8Q18 - chain A; structure by X-ray diffraction, 2.13 A resolution.

Chain A:
Name: Carbonic anhydrase 9
Organism: Homo sapiens
Notes: EC 4.2.1.1
UniProtKB: Q16790 (CAH9_HUMAN); residues 5-259 here correspond to UniProt positions 137-391 (UniProt number = residue number + 132)
Amino-acid sequence (257 residues; numbered 3 to 259; the number before each row is that of its first residue):
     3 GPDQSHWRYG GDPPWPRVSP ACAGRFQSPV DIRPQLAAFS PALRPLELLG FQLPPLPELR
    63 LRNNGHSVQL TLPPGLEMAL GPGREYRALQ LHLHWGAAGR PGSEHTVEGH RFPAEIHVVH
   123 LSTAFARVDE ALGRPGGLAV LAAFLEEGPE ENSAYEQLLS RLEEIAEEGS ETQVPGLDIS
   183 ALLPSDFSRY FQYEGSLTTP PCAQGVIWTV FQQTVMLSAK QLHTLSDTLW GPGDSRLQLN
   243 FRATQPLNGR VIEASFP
Disordered / not traced: 3-8
Differences from the reference sequence: expression tag (3-4); engineered mutation Ser42 (Cys174 in Q16790), Gln214 (Asn346 in Q16790)
UniProt features mapped onto this chain:
  - active site: His68 (Proton donor/acceptor)
  - binding site (Zn(2+)): His94, His96, His119
  - binding site (substrate): Thr200, Thr201
Disulfides: Cys24-Cys204
Bound ions: Zn2+: His94, His96, His119 (together with Sulfonamide)
Residues lining bound ligands: Sulfonamide (IQE; 1,1,3-tris(oxidanylidene)-2-(2-phenylethyl)-1,2-benzothiazole-6-sulfonamide): Gln92, His94, His96, Glu106, His119, Val121, Val130, Asp131, Leu134, Leu140, Val142, Leu199, Thr200, Thr201, Pro202, Pro203, Trp210
What the authors report for this chain:
  - Zn2+ coordination: His94
  - binding site for Sulfonamide: Gln92, Thr200, Pro202

Summary:
Bound to chain A: Sulfonamide. His94, His96 and His119 form the Zn2+ site. Curated annotation (UniProt) lists
active-site residue His68, 3 Zn2+-binding residues and substrate-binding residues Thr200 and Thr201. From the
paper: a binding site for Sulfonamide at Gln92, Thr200 and Pro202; Zn2+ coordination by His94.
Chain A is Carbonic anhydrase 9 (Homo sapiens); the structure, The Crystal Structure of Human Carbonic
Anhydrase IX in Complex with Sulfonamide, was determined by X-ray diffraction together with 8Q19 from the same
study.
